Entry 6YWZ (X-ray diffraction, 2.12 A resolution); this record covers chain B.

== Chain B ==
Molecule: SH3 and multiple ankyrin repeat domains protein 1
Organism: Homo sapiens
UniProt: Q9Y566 (SHAN1_HUMAN); residue numbers follow UniProt; this construct covers 654-762
Chain sequence (112 residues; each row starts with the number of its first residue):
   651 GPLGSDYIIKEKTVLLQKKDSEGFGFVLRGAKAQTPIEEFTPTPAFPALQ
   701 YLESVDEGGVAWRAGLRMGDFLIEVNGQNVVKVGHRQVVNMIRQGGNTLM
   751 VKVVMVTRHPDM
Disordered / not traced: 760-762
Sequence notes: expression tag (651-653)
Residues lining bound ligands: arginine / leucine / PWN / threonine: Gly-673, Phe-674, Gly-675, Phe-676, Val-677, Leu-678, Arg-679, Gly-680, Lys-682, Ala-683, Asp-706, Gly-734, His-735, Val-739, Ile-742, Arg-743
UniProt features mapped onto this chain:
  - modified residue: Ser-671 (Phosphoserine)

== Overview ==
Chain B binds arginine / leucine / PWN / threonine.
Chain B is SH3 and multiple ankyrin repeat domains protein 1 (Homo sapiens); the structure, Crystal structure
of SHANK1 PDZ in complex with a peptide-small molecule hybrid, was determined by X-ray diffraction together
with 6YX1 and 6YX2 from the same study.
